Entry 2JLL (X-ray diffraction, 2.30 A resolution); this record covers chain A.

== Chain A ==
Molecule: Neural cell adhesion molecule 2
From: Homo sapiens
Notes: fragment: igiv-fn3ii, residues 301-689
UniProt: O15394 (NCAM2_HUMAN); residue numbers follow UniProt; this construct covers 301-689
Sequence (389 residues; row label = number of the first residue in the row):
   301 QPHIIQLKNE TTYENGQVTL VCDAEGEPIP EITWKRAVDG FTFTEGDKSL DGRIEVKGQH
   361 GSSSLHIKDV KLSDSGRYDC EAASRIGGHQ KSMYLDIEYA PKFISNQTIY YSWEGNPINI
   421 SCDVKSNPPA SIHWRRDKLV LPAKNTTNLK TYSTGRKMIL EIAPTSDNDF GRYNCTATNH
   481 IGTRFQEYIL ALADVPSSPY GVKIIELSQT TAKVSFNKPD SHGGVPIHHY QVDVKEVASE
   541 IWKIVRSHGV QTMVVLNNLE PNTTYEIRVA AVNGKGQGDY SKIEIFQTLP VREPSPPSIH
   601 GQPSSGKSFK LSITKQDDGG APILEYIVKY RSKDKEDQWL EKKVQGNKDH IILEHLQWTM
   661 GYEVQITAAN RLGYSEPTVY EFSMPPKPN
Not modelled in the structure: 346-347, 633-637
Cystine bridges: Cys322-Cys380, Cys422-Cys475
Covalent attachments: N-acetylglucosamine (NAG) linked to Asn309, Asn419, Asn445, Asn474
Metal / ion sites: Ca2+: Asp494, Glu681 (together with glycerol)
Curated features (UniProtKB/Swiss-Prot):
  - glycosylation (N-linked (GlcNAc...) asparagine): Asn309, Asn406, Asn419, Asn445, Asn474, Asn562
What the authors report for this chain:
  - post-translational modification sites: Asn309, Asn419, Asn445, Asn474
  - contacts within the chain: Asp396-Asn427 (hydrogen bond), Glu398-His480 (hydrogen bond), Glu398-Asn427, Trp413-Lys575 (hydrophobic contact)

== In short ==
Covalently linked N-acetylglucosamine: at Asn309, Asn419, Asn445 and Asn474. Asp494 and Glu681 form the Ca2+
site. From the paper: modification sites Asn309, Asn419 and Asn445 among others; contacts within the chain
involving Asp396, Asn427 and Glu398 among others.
Chain A is Neural cell adhesion molecule 2 (Homo sapiens); the structure, Crystal structure of NCAM2
IgIV-FN3II, was determined by X-ray diffraction together with 2XY1, 2XY2, 2XYC, 2WIM and 2V5T from the same
study.
